4LEZ - chains C and F of the 6 polymer chains in the assembly; structure by X-ray diffraction, 2.36 A resolution.

[Chain C]
Protein: Cyclic GMP-AMP synthase
From: Mus musculus
Notes: EC 2.7.7.-; fragment: mouse cGAS catalytic domain
Reference sequence: Q8C6L5 (CGAS_MOUSE); residue numbers follow UniProt; this construct covers 142-507
Sequence (366 residues; each row starts with the number of its first residue):
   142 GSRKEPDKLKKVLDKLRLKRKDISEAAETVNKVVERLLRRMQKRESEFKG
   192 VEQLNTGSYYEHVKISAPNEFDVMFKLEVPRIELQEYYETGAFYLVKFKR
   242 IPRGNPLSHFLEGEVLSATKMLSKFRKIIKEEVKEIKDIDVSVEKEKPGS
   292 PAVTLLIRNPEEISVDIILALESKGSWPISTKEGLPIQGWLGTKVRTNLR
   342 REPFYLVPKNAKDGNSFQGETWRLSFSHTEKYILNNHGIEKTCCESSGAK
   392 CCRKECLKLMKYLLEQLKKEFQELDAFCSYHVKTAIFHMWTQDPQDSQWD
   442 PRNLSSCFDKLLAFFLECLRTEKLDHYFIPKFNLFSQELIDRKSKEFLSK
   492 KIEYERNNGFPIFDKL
Not modelled in the structure: 142-148
Metal / ion sites: Zn2+: His378, Cys384, Cys385, Cys392
Small-molecule neighbours: cGAMP (1SY): Glu211, Asp213, Met215, Gly290, Ser291, Pro292, Ala293, Asp307, Ile309, Val348, Lys350, Arg364, Leu365, Ser366, Ser368, Cys419, Ser420, Tyr421, His467
Swiss-Prot annotation at these positions:
  - region: Lys372 to Lys395 (DNA-binding)
  - motif: Leu154 to Leu159 (Nuclear export signal), Asp281 to Ser291 (Nuclear localization signal)
  - binding site (GTP): Thr197, Asp307, Arg364 to Glu371
  - binding site (ATP): Ser199, Glu371, Lys402, Ser420 to Lys424
  - binding site (Mg(2+)): Glu211, Asp213, Asp307
  - binding site (2',3'-cGAMP): Asp213, Gly290, Asp307, Lys350, Arg364 to Ser366
  - binding site (Zn(2+)): His378, Cys384, Cys385, Cys392
  - site: Arg241 (Arginine-anchor), Asp307, Ile308 (Cleavage)
  - modified residue: Lys156 (N6-lactoyllysine), Glu176 (PolyADP-ribosyl glutamic acid), Ser199 (Phosphoserine), Tyr201 (Phosphotyrosine), Glu272 (5-glutamyl polyglutamate), Ser291 (Phosphoserine), Glu302 (5-glutamyl glutamate), Lys372 (N6-acetyllysine), Lys382 (N6-acetyllysine), Lys402 (N6-acetyllysine), Ser420 (Phosphoserine), Lys491 (N6-methyllysine)
  - lipidation (S-palmitoyl cysteine): Cys392, Cys393, Cys459
  - cross-link (Glycyl lysine isopeptide (Lys-Gly)): Lys217 (interchain with G-Cter in SUMO), Lys271 (interchain with G-Cter in ubiquitin), Lys335 (interchain with G-Cter in SUMO), Lys372 (interchain with G-Cter in SUMO), Lys382 (interchain with G-Cter in SUMO), Lys399 (interchain with G-Cter in ubiquitin), Lys402 (interchain with G-Cter in ubiquitin), Lys409 (interchain with G-Cter in ubiquitin), Lys410 (interchain with G-Cter in ubiquitin), Lys464 (interchain with G-Cter in SUMO)
What the authors report for this chain:
  - binding site for cGAMP: Asp213, Asp307, Arg364, Ser366, Tyr421
  - catalytic residues: Asp213, Asp307 (proposed by the authors, not directly observed)
  - mutagenesis - K151E, R158E, K160E, R161E, K162E, S165E, R180E, R222E (more than 50%), K240E (more than 50%), K315E, K323E (more than 50%), K372E, K395E: decreased catalytic activity
  - mutagenesis - K184E: unchanged catalytic activity
  - mutagenesis - K335E, R342E, K382A, E386A: abolished catalytic activity
  - mutagenesis - R158E, K372E, K382A, E386A, K395E: decreased signaling
  - mutagenesis - K184E, R222E, K240E, R342E: unchanged signaling
  - mutagenesis - R222E/R342E, K335E: abolished signaling
  - mutagenesis - K151E, R158E, K160E, K162E, S165E, R180E, K184E, R222E, K240E, K315E, K323E, K335E, R342E, K372E, K382A, K395E: decreased binding to DNA
  - mutagenesis - E386A: unchanged binding to DNA

[Chain F]
Molecule: 18bp dsDNA
Sequence (18 nucleotides; row label = number of the first residue in the row):
     1 ATCTGTACATGTACAGAT

[Interface between chain C and chain F]
Residue-residue contacts (4; chain C residue first):
  Lys315(C) - DG11(F)  sugar contact
  Gly316(C) - DT12(F)  phosphate contact
  Arg342(C) - DA9(F)  sugar contact
  Arg342(C) - DT10(F)  sugar contact
Interface residues without a listed pair, chain C (4 interface residues in all): Arg222
Interface residues without a listed pair, chain F (5 interface residues in all): DA13

[In short]
Chain C and chain F form an interface of 4 and 5 residues respectively. Ligands of chain C: cGAMP. From the
paper: catalytic residues Asp213(C) and Asp307(C); K151E, R158E and K160E of chain C, among others, reduce
binding to DNA; 19 substitutions were tested in all.
Chain C is Cyclic GMP-AMP synthase (Mus musculus) and chain F is 18bp dsDNA; the structure, Structure of mouse
cGAS bound to an 18bp DNA and cGAS product, was determined by X-ray diffraction, deposited together with 4LEV,
4LEW and 4LEY.
